PDB entry 5XON | electron microscopy, 3.83 A resolution | chains A and U of the 18 polymer chains in the assembly

Chain A:
Name: DNA-directed RNA polymerase subunit
From: Komagataella phaffii (strain GS115 / ATCC 20864)
Notes: EC 2.7.7.6
Reference sequence: C4R4Y0 (C4R4Y0_KOMPG); residues 1-1743 here = UniProt positions 1-1743
Amino-acid sequence (1743 residues; numbered 1 to 1743; the number before each row is that of its first residue):
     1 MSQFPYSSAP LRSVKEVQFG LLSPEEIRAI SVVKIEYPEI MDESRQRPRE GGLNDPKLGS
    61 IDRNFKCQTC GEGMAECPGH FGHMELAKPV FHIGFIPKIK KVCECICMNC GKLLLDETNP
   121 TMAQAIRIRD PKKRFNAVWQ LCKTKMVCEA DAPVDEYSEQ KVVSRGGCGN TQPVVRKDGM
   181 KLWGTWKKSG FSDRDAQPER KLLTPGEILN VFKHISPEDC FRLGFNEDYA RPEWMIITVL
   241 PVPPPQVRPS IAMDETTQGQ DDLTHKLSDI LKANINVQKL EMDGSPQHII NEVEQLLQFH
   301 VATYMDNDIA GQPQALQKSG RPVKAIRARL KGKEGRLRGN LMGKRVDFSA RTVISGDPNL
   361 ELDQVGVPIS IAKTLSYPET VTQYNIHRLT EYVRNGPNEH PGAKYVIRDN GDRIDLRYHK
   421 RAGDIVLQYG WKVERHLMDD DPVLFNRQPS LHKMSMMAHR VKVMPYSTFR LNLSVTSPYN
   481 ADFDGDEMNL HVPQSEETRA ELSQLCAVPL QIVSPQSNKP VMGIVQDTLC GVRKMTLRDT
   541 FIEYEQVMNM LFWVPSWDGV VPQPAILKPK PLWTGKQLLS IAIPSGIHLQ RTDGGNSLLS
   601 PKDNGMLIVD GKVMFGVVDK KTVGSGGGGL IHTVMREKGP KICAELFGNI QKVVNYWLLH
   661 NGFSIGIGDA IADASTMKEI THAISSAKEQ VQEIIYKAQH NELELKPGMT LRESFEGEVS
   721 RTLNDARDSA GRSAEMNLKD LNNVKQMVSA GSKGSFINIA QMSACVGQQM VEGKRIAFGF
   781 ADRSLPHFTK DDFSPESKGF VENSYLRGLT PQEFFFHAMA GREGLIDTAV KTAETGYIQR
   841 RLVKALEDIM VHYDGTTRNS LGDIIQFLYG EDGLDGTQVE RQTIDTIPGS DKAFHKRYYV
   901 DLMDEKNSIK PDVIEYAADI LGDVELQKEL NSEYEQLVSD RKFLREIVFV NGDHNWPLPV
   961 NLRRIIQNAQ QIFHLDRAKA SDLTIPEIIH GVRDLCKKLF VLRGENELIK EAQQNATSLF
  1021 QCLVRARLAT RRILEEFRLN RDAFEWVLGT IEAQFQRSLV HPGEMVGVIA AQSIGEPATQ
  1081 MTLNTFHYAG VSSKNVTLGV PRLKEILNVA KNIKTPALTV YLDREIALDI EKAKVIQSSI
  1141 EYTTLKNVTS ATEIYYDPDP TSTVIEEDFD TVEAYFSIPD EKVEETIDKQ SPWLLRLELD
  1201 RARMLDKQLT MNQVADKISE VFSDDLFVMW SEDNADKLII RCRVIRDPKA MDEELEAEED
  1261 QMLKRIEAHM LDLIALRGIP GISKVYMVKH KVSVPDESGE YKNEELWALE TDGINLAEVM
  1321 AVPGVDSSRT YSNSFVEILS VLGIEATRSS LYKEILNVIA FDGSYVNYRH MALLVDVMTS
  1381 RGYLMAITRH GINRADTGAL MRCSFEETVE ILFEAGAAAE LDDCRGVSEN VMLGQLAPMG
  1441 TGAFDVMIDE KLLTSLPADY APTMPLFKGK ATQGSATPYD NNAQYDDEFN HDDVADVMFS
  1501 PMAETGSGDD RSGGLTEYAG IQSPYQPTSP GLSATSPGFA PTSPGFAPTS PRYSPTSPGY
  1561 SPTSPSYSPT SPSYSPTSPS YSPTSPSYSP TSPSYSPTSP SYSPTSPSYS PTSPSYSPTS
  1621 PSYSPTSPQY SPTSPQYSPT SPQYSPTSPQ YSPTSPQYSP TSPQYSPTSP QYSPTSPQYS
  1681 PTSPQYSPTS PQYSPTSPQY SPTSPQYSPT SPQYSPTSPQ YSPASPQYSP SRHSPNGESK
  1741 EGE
Disordered / not traced: 1, 154-160, 190-193, 1178-1189, 1246-1257, 1464-1743
Metal / ion sites: Zn2+ site 1: Cys67, Cys70, Cys77, His80; Zn2+ site 2: Cys107, Cys110, Cys148, Cys168; Mg2+: Asp482, Asp484, Asp486 (shared with 1 residue of chain P)

Chain U:
Name: General transcription elongation factor TFIIS
From: Komagataella phaffii (strain GS115 / ATCC 20864)
Reference sequence: C4R2R6 (C4R2R6_KOMPG); numbering as in UniProt (aligned over 99-285)
Amino-acid sequence (190 residues; row label = number of the first residue in the row):
    96 GPGTNERFVS KGPRTPKNDG VKVEIYENKT RNGSISAIYT ALAMDSDEQP SKIFELVKDI
   156 EKQCFKAVNF TVDDTYRNKL RSLIMNLKNK NNPTLRRSIL DHEIIPSKLV TMSAQELAPD
   216 SLKKEMEEIY KKNLFDAQGA TENNSVTDRF ECGKCKQRKV SYFQKQTRSA AAPLTTFCKC
   276 ENCGNRWKFS
Disordered / not traced: 96-122, 141-144, 165-168
Sequence notes: expression tag (96-98); conflict Ala266 (Asp in C4R2R6), Ala267 (Glu in C4R2R6)
Metal / ion sites: Zn2+: Cys250, Cys278

Chain A / chain U interface:
Pairs across the interface (88):
  Asn480(A) with Arg263(U)
  Thr592(A) with Lys251(U)
  Gly594(A) with Lys251(U)
  Leu705(A) with Phe230(U)
  Pro707(A) with Phe230(U); Gly234(U); Ala235(U), hydrogen bond (backbone-backbone)
  Gly717(A) with Asn238(U)
  Arg721(A) with Asn238(U); Asn239(U), hydrogen bond (side chain-backbone)
  Asn724(A) with Ser240(U)
  Asp725(A) with Ser240(U), hydrogen bond
  Asp728(A) with Ser240(U), hydrogen bond; Tyr257(U)
  Arg732(A) with Asp243(U), salt bridge
  Glu735(A) with Arg244(U), salt bridge
  Phe756(A) with Arg244(U)
  Ile757(A) with Tyr257(U)
  Gly824(A) with Gln261(U)
  Leu825(A) with Ala265(U), hydrophobic
  Asp827(A) with Gln261(U)
  Thr828(A) with Gln261(U), hydrogen bond (side chain-backbone); Arg263(U), hydrogen bond (side chain-backbone); Ser264(U); Ala265(U)
  Lys831(A) with Gln261(U), hydrogen bond (side chain-backbone); Thr262(U), hydrogen bond (side chain-backbone)
  Gln1080(A) with Thr262(U); Arg263(U); Lys283(U), hydrogen bond (backbone-side chain)
  Met1081(A) with Thr262(U)
  Thr1082(A) with Lys260(U), hydrogen bond; Thr262(U); Phe272(U)
  Thr1085(A) with Lys260(U), hydrogen bond (backbone-side chain)
  Tyr1088(A) with Thr236(U), hydrogen bond (side chain-backbone); Glu237(U), hydrogen bond
  Glu1131(A) with Tyr225(U), hydrogen bond
  Lys1134(A) with Asn228(U); Leu229(U); Ala232(U)
  Gln1137(A) with Ala232(U), hydrogen bond (side chain-backbone); Gln233(U)
  Asp1170(A) with Lys183(U)
  Thr1171(A) with Met180(U)
  Ala1174(A) with Ile179(U), hydrophobic
  Ser1177(A) with Gly128(U); Ala132(U)
  Arg1201(A) with Leu217(U); Glu220(U); Ile224(U)
  Ala1202(A) with Ile224(U), hydrophobic; Asn228(U), hydrogen bond (backbone-side chain)
  Leu1205(A) with Gln210(U); Met221(U); Ile224(U), hydrophobic; Tyr225(U); Asn228(U)
  Asp1206(A) with Asn228(U), hydrogen bond
  Trp1230(A) with Arg176(U)
  Glu1232(A) with Arg176(U); Ser177(U), hydrogen bond (side chain-backbone); Met180(U); Asn181(U)
  Asp1233(A) with Leu217(U)
  Asn1234(A) with Asn184(U), hydrogen bond (backbone-side chain); Ala209(U); Leu212(U), hydrogen bond (side chain-backbone); Ala213(U), hydrogen bond (side chain-backbone); Pro214(U); Leu217(U)
  Ala1235(A) with Asn184(U)
  Lys1284(A) with Asp231(U), hydrogen bond (side chain-backbone)
  Val1285(A) with Ala232(U); Gln233(U)
  Tyr1286(A) with Gln233(U); Gly234(U)
  Met1287(A) with Ala232(U); Gln233(U)
  Ala1360(A) with Arg281(U)
  Phe1361(A) with Arg281(U)
  Asp1362(A) with Phe272(U); Trp282(U); Lys283(U), salt bridge
  Gly1363(A) with Arg281(U), hydrogen bond (backbone-backbone); Trp282(U); Lys283(U)
  Ser1364(A) with Lys283(U)
Other interface residues (no listed pair), chain A (58 interface residues in all): Asp593, Lys706, Pro1077, Thr1079, Asn1084, Phe1086, Tyr1175, Asn1212, Ser1231
Other interface residues (no listed pair), chain U (49 interface residues in all): Asn173, Phe258, Gln259

In short:
Chain A and chain U form an interface of 58 and 49 residues respectively, with 23 hydrogen bonds and 3 salt
bridges. Among the polar pairs are Arg732(A)-Asp243(U), Glu735(A)-Arg244(U) and Asp1362(A)-Lys283(U).
Cys67(A), Cys70(A), Cys77(A) and His80(A) form the Zn2+ site 1.
Here chain A is DNA-directed RNA polymerase subunit and chain U is General transcription elongation factor
TFIIS, both from Komagataella phaffii (strain GS115 / ATCC 20864). Entry 5XON (RNA Polymerase II elongation
complex bound with Spt4/5 and TFIIS) was determined by electron microscopy, deposited together with 5XOG.
